1LQO - chains A and B; structure by X-ray diffraction, 2.00 A resolution.

# Chain A (and B)
Protein: PROBABLE Fosfomycin Resistance Protein
Organism: Pseudomonas aeruginosa
Notes: EC 2.5.1.18; chain B of this document is another copy of the same molecule, construct and numbering; everything in this record applies to it too
Reference sequence: Q9I4K6 (FOSA_PSEAE); residue numbers follow UniProt; this construct covers 1-135
Chain sequence (135 residues; numbered 1 to 135; the number before each row is that of its first residue):
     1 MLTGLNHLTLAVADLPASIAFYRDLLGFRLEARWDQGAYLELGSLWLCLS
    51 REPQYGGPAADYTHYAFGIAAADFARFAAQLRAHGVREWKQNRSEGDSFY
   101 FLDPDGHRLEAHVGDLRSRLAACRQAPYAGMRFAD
Disordered / not traced: 135
Metal / ion sites: thallium (I) ion site 1: His7, Cys48 (together with phosphate ion); Mn2+ site 1: His7 (together with phosphate ion) (shared with His64(B), Glu110(B) of chain B); thallium (I) ion site 2 near Ser50 (its only coordinating residue here); Mn2+ site 2: His64, Glu110 (together with phosphate ion) (shared with His7(B) of chain B); thallium (I) ion site 3: Asn92, Ser94, Glu95, Gly96, Ser98

# How chain A and chain B interact
Residue-residue contacts (118):
  Met1(A) with Ile69(B); Asp73(B); Arg76(B); Phe77(B); Gln80(B)
  Leu2(A) with Leu26(B); Leu42(B), hydrophobic; Gly68(B); Ile69(B), hydrophobic; Phe77(B), hydrophobic; Ala111(B), hydrophobic
  Thr3(A) with Gly43(B); Gly68(B), hydrogen bond (backbone-backbone)
  Gly4(A) with Leu42(B); Phe67(B); Gly68(B), hydrogen bond (backbone-backbone)
  Leu5(A) with Leu5(B), hydrophobic; Ala66(B)
  Asn6(A) with Ala66(B), hydrogen bond (backbone-backbone); Phe67(B); Gly68(B); His112(B); Gly114(B), hydrogen bond (side chain-backbone)
  His7(A) with His64(B); Tyr65(B); Ala66(B), hydrogen bond (backbone-backbone); Glu110(B), salt bridge
  Leu8(A) with His64(B); Tyr65(B), hydrophobic
  Thr9(A) with Tyr62(B); Thr63(B); His64(B), hydrogen bond (backbone-backbone)
  Leu10(A) with Thr63(B)
  Ala11(A) with Asp61(B); Thr63(B), hydrogen bond (backbone-side chain)
  Leu26(A) with Leu2(B)
  Arg29(A) with Ala134(B), hydrogen bond (side chain-backbone)
  Leu30(A) with Ala134(B)
  Glu31(A) with Leu116(B); Arg117(B), salt bridge; Phe133(B); Ala134(B), hydrogen bond (backbone-backbone)
  Ala32(A) with Arg132(B)
  Arg33(A) with Gly130(B); Met131(B); Arg132(B), hydrogen bond (backbone-backbone)
  Trp34(A) with Tyr128(B); Ala129(B); Gly130(B); Met131(B), hydrophobic
  Asp35(A) with Ala129(B), hydrogen bond (backbone-backbone)
  Tyr39(A) with Leu116(B), hydrophobic; Arg119(B), hydrogen bond; Tyr128(B), hydrogen bond
  Glu41(A) with Leu116(B); Arg117(B), salt bridge
  Leu42(A) with Leu2(B), hydrophobic; Gly4(B)
  Gly43(A) with Thr3(B)
  Trp46(A) with Asp115(B); Leu116(B); Arg119(B)
  Ser50(A) with Tyr62(B)
  Glu52(A) with Asp61(B); Tyr62(B), hydrogen bond (side chain-backbone)
  Tyr55(A) with Asp61(B)
  Asp61(A) with Glu52(B); Tyr55(B)
  Tyr62(A) with Thr9(B); Ser50(B); Glu52(B), hydrogen bond (backbone-side chain)
  Thr63(A) with Thr9(B); Ala11(B), hydrogen bond (side chain-backbone); Tyr65(B); His107(B)
  His64(A) with His7(B); Leu8(B); Thr9(B), hydrogen bond (backbone-backbone)
  Tyr65(A) with His7(B); Leu8(B), hydrophobic; Thr63(B); Tyr65(B), hydrogen bond
  Ala66(A) with Leu5(B); Asn6(B), hydrogen bond (backbone-backbone); His7(B), hydrogen bond (backbone-backbone)
  Phe67(A) with Leu2(B), hydrophobic; Gly4(B); Asn6(B)
  Gly68(A) with Leu2(B); Thr3(B), hydrogen bond (backbone-backbone); Gly4(B), hydrogen bond (backbone-backbone); Asn6(B)
  Ile69(A) with Met1(B); Thr3(B)
  Asp73(A) with Met1(B)
  Phe77(A) with Leu2(B), hydrophobic
  His107(A) with Thr63(B)
  Glu110(A) with His7(B), salt bridge
  His112(A) with Asn6(B)
  Gly114(A) with Asn6(B), hydrogen bond (backbone-side chain)
  Asp115(A) with Trp46(B)
  Leu116(A) with Glu41(B); Trp46(B)
  Arg119(A) with Tyr39(B), hydrogen bond; Trp46(B)
  Tyr128(A) with Trp34(B); Tyr39(B), hydrogen bond
  Ala129(A) with Trp34(B); Asp35(B), hydrogen bond (backbone-backbone)
  Gly130(A) with Arg33(B)
  Met131(A) with Arg33(B); Trp34(B), hydrophobic
  Arg132(A) with Ala32(B); Arg33(B), hydrogen bond (backbone-backbone)
  Phe133(A) with Glu31(B)
  Ala134(A) with Arg29(B); Leu30(B); Glu31(B)
Interface residues without a listed pair, chain A (56 interface residues in all): Leu45, Ala60, Ala111, Leu120
Interface residues without a listed pair, chain B (59 interface residues in all): Leu10, Leu45, Leu120, Cys123

# In short
The interface between chain A and chain B involves 56 residues on one side and 59 on the other, with 27
hydrogen bonds and 4 salt bridges. Among the polar pairs are His7(A)-Glu110(B), Glu31(A)-Arg117(B) and
Glu41(A)-Arg117(B).
Chain A and chain B are both PROBABLE Fosfomycin Resistance Protein (Pseudomonas aeruginosa); the structure,
Crystal Strutcure of the Fosfomycin Resistance Protein A (FosA) Containing Bound Thallium Cations, was
determined by X-ray diffraction, deposited together with 1LQK and 1LQP.
